PDB entry 8S9Z | X-ray diffraction, 1.60 A resolution | chains A and B

== Chain A ==
Name: 3C-like proteinase nsp5
Organism: Severe acute respiratory syndrome coronavirus 2
Notes: EC 3.4.22.69
UniProtKB: P0DTD1 (R1AB_SARS2); residues 1-306 here correspond to UniProt positions 3264-3569 (UniProt number = residue number + 3263)
Amino-acid sequence (306 residues; each row starts with the number of its first residue):
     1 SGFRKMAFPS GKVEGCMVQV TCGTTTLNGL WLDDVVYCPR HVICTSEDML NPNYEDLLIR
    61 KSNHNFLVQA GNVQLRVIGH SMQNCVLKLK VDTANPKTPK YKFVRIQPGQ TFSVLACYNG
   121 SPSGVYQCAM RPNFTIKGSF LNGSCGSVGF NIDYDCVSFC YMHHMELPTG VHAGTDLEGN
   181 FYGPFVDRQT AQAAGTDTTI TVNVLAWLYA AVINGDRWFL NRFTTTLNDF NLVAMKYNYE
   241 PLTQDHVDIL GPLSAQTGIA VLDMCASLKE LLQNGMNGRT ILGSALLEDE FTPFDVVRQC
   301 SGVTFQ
Curated features (UniProtKB/Swiss-Prot):
  - active site: His-41 (For 3CL-PRO activity), Cys-145 (Nucleophile)
  - site: Gln-306 (Cleavage)
  - cross-link (Glycyl lysine isopeptide (Lys-Gly)): Lys-5 (interchain with G-Cter in ubiquitin), Lys-90 (interchain with G-Cter in ubiquitin)

== Chain B ==
Name: Mpro inhibitor
Amino-acid sequence (5 residues; each row starts with the number of its first residue):
     1 XXFXX
Modified positions: P6S (benzyl hydrogen carbonate) at position 1, ZU0 (O-tert-butyl-L-threonine) at position 2, ZV7 (2-chloro-N-(3-oxopropyl)acetohydrazide) at position 4, NH2 (amino group) at position 5

== Chain A / chain B interface ==
Pairs across the interface (32):
  His-41(A) with Phe-3(B); ZV7_4(B)
  Met-49(A) with Phe-3(B), hydrophobic
  Tyr-54(A) with Phe-3(B)
  Phe-140(A) with ZV7_4(B); NH2_5(B), hydrogen bond (backbone-backbone)
  Leu-141(A) with ZV7_4(B); NH2_5(B)
  Asn-142(A) with ZV7_4(B)
  Gly-143(A) with ZV7_4(B)
  Ser-144(A) with ZV7_4(B)
  Cys-145(A) with ZV7_4(B), covalent bond
  His-163(A) with ZV7_4(B)
  His-164(A) with Phe-3(B); ZV7_4(B)
  Met-165(A) with P6S_1(B); ZU0_2(B); ZV7_4(B)
  Glu-166(A) with P6S_1(B); ZU0_2(B), hydrogen bond (backbone-backbone); ZV7_4(B); NH2_5(B), hydrogen bond (side chain-backbone)
  Pro-168(A) with P6S_1(B)
  His-172(A) with ZV7_4(B)
  Asp-187(A) with Phe-3(B)
  Arg-188(A) with Phe-3(B)
  Gln-189(A) with P6S_1(B); ZU0_2(B); Phe-3(B), hydrogen bond (side chain-backbone)
  Thr-190(A) with P6S_1(B)
  Ala-191(A) with P6S_1(B)
  Gln-192(A) with P6S_1(B)
Interface residues without a listed pair, chain A (23 interface residues in all): Cys-44, Leu-167

== In short ==
The interface between chain A and chain B involves 23 residues on one side and 5 on the other; the contacts
include 1 covalent bond and 4 hydrogen bonds. Polar pairs include Glu-166(A)/NH2_5(B), Gln-189(A)/Phe-3(B) and
Phe-140(A)/NH2_5(B).
Chain A is 3C-like proteinase nsp5 (Severe acute respiratory syndrome coronavirus 2) and chain B is Mpro
inhibitor; the structure, Mpro inhibitors of SARS-CoV-2, was determined by X-ray diffraction.
